6VRM - chains A and E of the 5 polymer chains in the assembly; structure by X-ray diffraction, 2.61 A resolution.

[Chain A]
Name: MHC class I antigen
Source organism: Homo sapiens
UniProt: Q861F7 (Q861F7_HUMAN); numbering as in UniProt (aligned over 1-275)
Chain sequence (293 residues; numbered 0 to 292; the number before each row is that of its first residue; numbering starts at 0):
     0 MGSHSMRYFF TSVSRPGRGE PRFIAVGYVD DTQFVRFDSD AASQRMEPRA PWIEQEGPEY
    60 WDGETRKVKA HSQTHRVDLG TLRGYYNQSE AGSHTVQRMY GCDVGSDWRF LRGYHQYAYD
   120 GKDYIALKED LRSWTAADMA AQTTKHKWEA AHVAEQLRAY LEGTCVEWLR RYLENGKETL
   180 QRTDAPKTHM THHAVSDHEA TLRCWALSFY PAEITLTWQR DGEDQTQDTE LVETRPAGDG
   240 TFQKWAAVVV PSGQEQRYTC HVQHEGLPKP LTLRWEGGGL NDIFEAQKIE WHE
Unresolved in the structure: 0-1, 275-292
Construct notes: initiating methionine (0); expression tag (276-292)
Cystine bridges: C101-C164, C203-C259

[Chain E]
Name: TCR 12-6, beta chain
Source organism: Homo sapiens
Chain sequence (246 residues; numbered 0 to 245; the number before each row is that of its first residue; numbering starts at 0):
     0 MNAGVTQTPK FQVLKTGQSM TLQCAQDMNH NSMYWYRQDP GMGLRLIYYS ASEGTTDKGE
    60 VPNGYNVSRL NKREFSLRLE SAAPSQTSVY FCASSEGLWQ VGDEQYFGPG TRLTVTEDLK
   120 NVFPPEVAVF EPSEAEISHT QKATLVCLAT GFYPDHVELS WWVNGKEVHS GVCTDPQPLK
   180 EQPALNDSRY ALSSRLRVSA TFWQNPRNHF RCQVQFYGLS ENDEWTQDRA KPVTQIVSAE
   240 AWGRAD
Unresolved in the structure: 0-1
Cystine bridges: C23-C91, C146-C211

[Interface between chain A and chain E]
Pairs across the interface (7):
  A69(A) - W98(E)
  Q72(A) - W98(E)
  T73(A) - W98(E)
  R75(A) - N30(E)  hydrogen bond
  R75(A) - S51(E)  hydrogen bond
  V76(A) - N30(E)
  Q155(A) - V100(E)
Interface features reported in the paper:
  - pairs named by the authors: A69(A)-W98(E) (hydrophobic contact), Q72(A)-W98(E) (hydrophobic contact), T73(A)-W98(E) (hydrophobic contact)

[Summary]
Chain A and chain E form an interface of 6 and 4 residues respectively; the contacts include 2 hydrogen bonds.
Polar contacts include R75(A)-N30(E) and R75(A)-S51(E). The paper describes hydrophobic contacts between
A69(A) and W98(E), Q72(A) and W98(E) and T73(A) and W98(E).
Chain A is MHC class I antigen and chain E is TCR 12-6, beta chain, both from Homo sapiens; the structure, T
cell receptor-p53-HLA-A2 complex, was determined by X-ray diffraction (same publication as 6VQO, 6VR1, 6VR5,
6VRN, 6VTC and 6VTH).
